Entry 6K4K (X-ray diffraction, 2.71 A resolution); this record covers chains A and C.

[Chain A]
Name: SidJ
Organism: Legionella pneumophila subsp. pneumophila str. Philadelphia 1
UniProtKB: Q5ZTK6 (Q5ZTK6_LEGPH); numbering as in UniProt (aligned over 1-873)
Chain sequence (873 residues; numbered 1 to 873; the number before each row is that of its first residue):
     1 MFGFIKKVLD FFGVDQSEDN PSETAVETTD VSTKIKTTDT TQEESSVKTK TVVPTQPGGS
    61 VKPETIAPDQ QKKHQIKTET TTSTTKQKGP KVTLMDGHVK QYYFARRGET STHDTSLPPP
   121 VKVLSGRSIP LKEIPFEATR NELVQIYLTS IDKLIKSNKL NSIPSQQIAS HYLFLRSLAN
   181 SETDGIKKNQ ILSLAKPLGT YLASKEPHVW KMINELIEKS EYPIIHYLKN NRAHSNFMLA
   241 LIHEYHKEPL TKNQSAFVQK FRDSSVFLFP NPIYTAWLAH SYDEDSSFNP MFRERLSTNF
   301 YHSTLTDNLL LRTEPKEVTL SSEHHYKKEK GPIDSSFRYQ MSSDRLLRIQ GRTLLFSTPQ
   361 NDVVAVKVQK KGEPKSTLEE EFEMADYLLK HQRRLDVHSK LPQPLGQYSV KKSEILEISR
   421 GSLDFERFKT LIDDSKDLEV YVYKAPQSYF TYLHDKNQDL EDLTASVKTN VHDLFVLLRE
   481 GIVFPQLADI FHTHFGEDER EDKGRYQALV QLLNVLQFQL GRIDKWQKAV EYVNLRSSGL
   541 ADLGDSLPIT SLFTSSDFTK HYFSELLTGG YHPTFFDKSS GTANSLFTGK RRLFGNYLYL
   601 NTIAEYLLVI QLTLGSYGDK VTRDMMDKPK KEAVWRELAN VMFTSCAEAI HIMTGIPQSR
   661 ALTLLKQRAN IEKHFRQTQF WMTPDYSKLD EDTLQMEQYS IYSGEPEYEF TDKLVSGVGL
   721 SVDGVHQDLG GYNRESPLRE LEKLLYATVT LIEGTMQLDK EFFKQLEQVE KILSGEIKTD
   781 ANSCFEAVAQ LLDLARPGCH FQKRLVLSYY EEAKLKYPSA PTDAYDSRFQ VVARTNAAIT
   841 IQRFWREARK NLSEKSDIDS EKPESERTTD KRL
Not modelled in the structure: 1-98, 425-429, 492-502, 849-873
UniProt features mapped onto this chain:
  - binding site (Mg(2+)): D542, D545
  - mutagenesis: I841 (I841A: Complete loss of interaction with host calmodulin; in association with A-842), Q842 (Q842A: Complete loss of interaction with host calmodulin; in association with A-841)
What the authors report for this chain:
  - mutagenesis - R352A, K367A, N534A, R536A, D545A: abolished catalytic activity

[Chain C]
Name: Calmodulin-1
Organism: Homo sapiens
UniProtKB: P0DP23 (CALM1_HUMAN); residues 1-149 here = UniProt positions 1-149
Chain sequence (149 residues; each row starts with the number of its first residue):
     1 MADQLTEEQI AEFKEAFSLF DKDGDGTITT KELGTVMRSL GQNPTEAELQ DMINEVDADG
    61 NGTIDFPEFL TMMARKMKDT DSEEEIREAF RVFDKDGNGY ISAAELRHVM TNLGEKLTDE
   121 EVDEMIREAD IDGDGQVNYE EFVQMMTAK
Not modelled in the structure: 1-2, 92-93, 117-134, 143-149
UniProt features mapped onto this chain:
  - binding site (Ca(2+)): D21, D23, D25, T27, E32, D57, D59, N61, T63, E68, D94, D96, N98, Y100, E105, D130, D132, D134, Q136, E141
  - modified residue: A2 (N-acetylalanine), K22 (N6-acetyllysine), T45 (Phosphothreonine), S82 (Phosphoserine), K95 (N6-acetyllysine), Y100 (Phosphotyrosine), S102 (Phosphoserine), T111 (Phosphothreonine), K116 (N6,N6,N6-trimethyllysine), Y139 (Phosphotyrosine)
  - cross-link: K22 (Glycyl lysine isopeptide (Lys-Gly) (interchain with G-Cter in SUMO2))
  - natural variant: N54 (N54I: In CPVT4), F90 (F90L: In LQT14), N98 (N98S: In CPVT4), D130 (D130G: In LQT14), E141 (E141G: In LQT14; E141V: In LQT14), F142 (F142L: In LQT14)
Metal / ion sites: Ca2+: D21, D23, D25, T27

[Chain A / chain C interface]
Pairs across the interface - 61 pairs, chain A then chain C:
  Q101(A) - A58(C)
  Y102(A) - D25(C)
  Y102(A) - T27(C)
  Y103(A) - G24(C)
  Y103(A) - D25(C)  hydrogen bond (backbone-backbone)
  R106(A) - D23(C)
  R107(A) - D23(C)  hydrogen bond (backbone-backbone)
  R479(A) - G24(C)
  T654(A) - S18(C)
  G655(A) - E15(C)
  G655(A) - S18(C)
  P657(A) - E15(C)
  R660(A) - E15(C)  salt bridge
  D759(A) - L19(C)
  F763(A) - L19(C)
  F763(A) - F20(C)  hydrophobic
  F763(A) - K22(C)
  R796(A) - E15(C)  salt bridge
  R796(A) - L19(C)
  C799(A) - E15(C)  hydrogen bond
  F801(A) - E12(C)
  F801(A) - E15(C)
  F801(A) - A16(C)  hydrophobic
  F801(A) - L19(C)  hydrophobic
  F801(A) - S39(C)
  Q802(A) - L19(C)
  R804(A) - E12(C)  salt bridge
  R804(A) - S39(C)  hydrogen bond (side chain-backbone)
  R804(A) - L40(C)
  L805(A) - F20(C)  hydrophobic
  L805(A) - T35(C)
  L805(A) - R38(C)
  L805(A) - S39(C)
  S808(A) - R38(C)  hydrogen bond
  Y809(A) - T35(C)
  Y809(A) - R38(C)
  E812(A) - R38(C)  salt bridge
  Q830(A) - E85(C)
  A833(A) - E85(C)
  R834(A) - E85(C)  hydrogen bond (backbone-side chain)
  T835(A) - E105(C)  hydrogen bond
  A837(A) - S82(C)  hydrogen bond (backbone-side chain)
  A837(A) - E85(C)
  A838(A) - E105(C)
  I839(A) - L106(C)  hydrophobic
  T840(A) - S82(C)
  I841(A) - S82(C)
  I841(A) - E83(C)
  I841(A) - I101(C)  hydrophobic
  Q842(A) - I101(C)  hydrogen bond (side chain-backbone)
  Q842(A) - S102(C)  hydrogen bond
  Q842(A) - E105(C)
  Q842(A) - L106(C)
  Q842(A) - R107(C)  hydrogen bond (backbone-side chain)
  R843(A) - E8(C)  hydrogen bond (side chain-backbone)
  R843(A) - Q9(C)
  R843(A) - E12(C)  salt bridge
  F844(A) - R75(C)
  F844(A) - D79(C)
  W845(A) - R107(C)
  A848(A) - M110(C)
Other interface residues (no listed pair), chain A (40 interface residues in all): A105, H651, I656, E770, E847
Other interface residues (no listed pair), chain C (37 interface residues in all): K14, D21, G26, G41, D59, K78, I86, F142
Interface features reported in the paper:
  - specific contacts: R660(A)-E15(C) (hydrogen bond), R796(A)-E15(C) (hydrogen bond), R804(A)-S39(C) (hydrogen bond), S808(A)-R38(C) (hydrogen bond), E812(A)-R38(C) (hydrogen bond), Q830(A)-E85(C) (hydrogen bond), Q842(A)-S102(C) (hydrogen bond)

[In short]
The interface between chain A and chain C involves 40 residues on one side and 37 on the other; the contacts
include 12 hydrogen bonds and 5 salt bridges. Polar contacts include R660(A)-E15(C), R796(A)-E15(C) and
R804(A)-E12(C). The authors report hydrogen bonds between R660(A) and E15(C), R796(A) and E15(C) and R804(A)
and S39(C) among others. The paper reports that R352A, K367A and N534A of chain A, among others, abolish
catalytic activity; 5 substitutions were tested in all.
Here chain A is SidJ (Legionella pneumophila subsp. pneumophila str. Philadelphia 1) and chain C is
Calmodulin-1 (Homo sapiens). Entry 6K4K (Crystal structure of SidJ-CaM binary complex at 2.71 A) was
determined by X-ray diffraction together with 6K4L and 6K4R from the same study.
